Entry 4OIO (X-ray diffraction, 3.10 A resolution); this record covers chains C and G of the 8 polymer chains in the assembly.

[Chain C]
Protein: DNA-directed RNA polymerase subunit beta
Source organism: Thermus thermophilus
Notes: EC 2.7.7.6
Reference sequence: Q8RQE9 (RPOB_THET8); residue numbers follow UniProt; this construct covers 1-1119
Sequence (1119 residues; row label = number of the first residue in the row):
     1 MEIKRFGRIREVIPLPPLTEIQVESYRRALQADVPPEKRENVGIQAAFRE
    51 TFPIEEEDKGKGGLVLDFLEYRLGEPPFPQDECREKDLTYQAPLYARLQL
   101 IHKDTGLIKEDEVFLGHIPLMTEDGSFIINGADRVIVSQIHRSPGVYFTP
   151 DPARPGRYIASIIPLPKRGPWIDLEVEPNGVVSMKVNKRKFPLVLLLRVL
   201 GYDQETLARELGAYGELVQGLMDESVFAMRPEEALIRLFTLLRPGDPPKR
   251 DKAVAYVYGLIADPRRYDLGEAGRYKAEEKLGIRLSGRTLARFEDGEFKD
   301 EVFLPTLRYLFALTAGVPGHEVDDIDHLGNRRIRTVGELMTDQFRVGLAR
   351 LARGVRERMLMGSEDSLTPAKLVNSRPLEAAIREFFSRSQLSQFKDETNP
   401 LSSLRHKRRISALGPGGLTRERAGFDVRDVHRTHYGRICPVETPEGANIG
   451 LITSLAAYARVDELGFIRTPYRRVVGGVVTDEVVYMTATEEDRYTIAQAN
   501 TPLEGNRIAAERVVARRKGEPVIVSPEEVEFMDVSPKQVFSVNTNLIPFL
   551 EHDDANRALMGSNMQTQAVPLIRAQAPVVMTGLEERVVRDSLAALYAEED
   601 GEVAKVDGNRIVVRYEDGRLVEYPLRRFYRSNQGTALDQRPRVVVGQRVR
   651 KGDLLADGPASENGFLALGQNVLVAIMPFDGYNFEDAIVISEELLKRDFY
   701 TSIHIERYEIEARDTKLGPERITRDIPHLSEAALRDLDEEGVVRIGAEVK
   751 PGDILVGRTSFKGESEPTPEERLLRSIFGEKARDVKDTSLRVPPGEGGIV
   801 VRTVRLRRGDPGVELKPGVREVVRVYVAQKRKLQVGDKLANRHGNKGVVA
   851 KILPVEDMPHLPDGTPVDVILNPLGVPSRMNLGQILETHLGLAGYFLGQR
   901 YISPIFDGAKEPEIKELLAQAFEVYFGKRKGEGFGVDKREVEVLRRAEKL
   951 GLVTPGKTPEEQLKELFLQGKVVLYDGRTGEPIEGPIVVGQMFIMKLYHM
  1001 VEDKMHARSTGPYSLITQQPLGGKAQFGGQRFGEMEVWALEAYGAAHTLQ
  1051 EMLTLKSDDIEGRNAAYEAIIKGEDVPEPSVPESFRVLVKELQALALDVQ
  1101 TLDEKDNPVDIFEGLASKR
Not modelled in the structure: 57-63, 1119
Residues lining bound ligands:
  - CMPcPP (2TM; 5'-O-[(S)-hydroxy{[(S)-hydroxy(phosphonooxy)phosphoryl]methyl}phosphoryl]cytidine): Glu445, Arg557, Ser878, Arg879
  - ATP (adenosine-5'-triphosphate): Gln567, Lys838, Lys846, Tyr998, His999

[Chain G]
Molecule: 21-nt DNA strand
Sequence (21 nucleotides; row label = number of the first residue in the row):
     1 CCTGCATCCGTGAGTCGAGGG
Not modelled in the structure: 1-3, 20-21

[Chain C / chain G interface]
Contacting residue pairs (8; chain C residue first):
  Glu421(C) with DG14(G), phosphate contact
  Arg422(C) with DA13(G), base contact
  Gly1023(C) with DA18(G), phosphate contact
  Lys1024(C) with DA18(G), hydrogen bond to the phosphate
  Gln1030(C) with DG17(G), phosphate contact
  Arg1031(C) with DC16(G), salt bridge to the phosphate; DG17(G), phosphate contact
  Met1035(C) with DT15(G), sugar contact

[Overview]
The interface between chain C and chain G involves 7 residues on one side and 6 on the other, with 1 hydrogen
bond and 1 salt bridge. Among the polar pairs are Lys1024(C)-DA18(G) and Arg1031(C)-DC16(G). Chain C binds ATP
and CMPcPP.
Chain C is DNA-directed RNA polymerase subunit beta (Thermus thermophilus) and chain G is a 21-nt DNA strand;
the structure, Crystal structure of Thermus thermophilus pre-insertion substrate complex for de novo
transcription initiation, was determined by X-ray diffraction (same publication as 4MQ9, 4OIN, 4OIP, 4OIQ and
4OIR).
